Entry 3STV (X-ray diffraction, 2.20 A resolution); this record covers chains A and B.

# Chain A (and B)
Protein: Methylketone synthase 1
Organism: Lycopersicon hirsutum f. glabratum
Notes: chain B of this document is another copy of the same molecule, construct and numbering; everything in this record applies to it too
UniProtKB: E0YCS2 (E0YCS2_SOLHA); numbering as in UniProt (aligned over 1-265)
Sequence (267 residues; row label = number of the first residue in the row; numbers below 1 keep their minus sign (Gly-1 is residue -1)):
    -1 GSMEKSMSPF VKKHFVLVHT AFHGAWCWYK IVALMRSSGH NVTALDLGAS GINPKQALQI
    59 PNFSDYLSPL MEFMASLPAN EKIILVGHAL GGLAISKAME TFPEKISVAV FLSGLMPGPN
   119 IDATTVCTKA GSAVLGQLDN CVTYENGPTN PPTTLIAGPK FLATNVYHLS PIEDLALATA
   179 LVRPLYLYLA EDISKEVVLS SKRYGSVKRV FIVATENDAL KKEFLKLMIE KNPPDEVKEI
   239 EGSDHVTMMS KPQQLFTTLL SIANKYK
Not modelled in the structure: -1 to 7 (chain B: -1 to 5)
Differences from the reference sequence: expression tag (-1 to 0)
Small-molecule neighbours: (3S)-3-hydroxyoctanoic acid (3HO): Thr18, Ala19, Phe20, Ala87, Leu88, Leu113, Ala128, Gly129, Val132, Leu183, Leu185, His243
What the authors report for this chain:
  - binding site for (3S)-3-hydroxyoctanoic acid: His243
  - catalytic residues: Thr18, His243 (proposed by the authors, not directly observed)
  - mutagenesis - T18A, T18A/A87S, A19F, A19M, A19M/A128M, A87C, A87S/N215D, L88W/V132W, A128W, V132W, H243A: decreased catalytic activity
  - mutagenesis - A128M, N215A: unchanged catalytic activity
  - mutagenesis - A87S: increased catalytic activity
  - mutagenesis - A87C: abolished catalytic activity
  - mutagenesis - T18A/A87S, A87C: decreased stability
  - mutagenesis - N215D: decreased catalytic activity on thioesterase/decarboxylase
  - mutagenesis - A87S/N215D: unchanged catalytic activity on thioesterase
  - mutagenesis - L88W: unchanged catalytic activity on 3-ketomyristate
  - mutagenesis - L88W, C125W, G129W (44-fold): increased catalytic activity on 3-ketoheptanoate
  - mutagenesis - G129W: decreased binding to 3-ketomyristate
  - mutagenesis - G129W: increased binding to 3-ketoheptanoate
  - specificity-determining residues: Cys125, Gly129
  - mutagenesis - N215D: decreased catalytic activity (thioesterase/decarboxylase activity)

# How chain A and chain B interact
Residue-residue contacts (28; chain A residue first):
  Trp24(A) - Leu175(B)
  Trp24(A) - Leu179(B)  hydrophobic
  Tyr27(A) - Tyr27(B)
  Tyr27(A) - Glu171(B)
  Tyr27(A) - Ala174(B)
  Tyr27(A) - Leu175(B)  hydrophobic
  Ala31(A) - Glu171(B)
  Arg34(A) - Thr177(B)
  Ser35(A) - Ile170(B)
  Ile50(A) - Ala178(B)
  Ile50(A) - Leu179(B)
  Ile50(A) - Val180(B)
  Ile50(A) - Arg181(B)
  Pro52(A) - Gln54(B)  hydrogen bond (backbone-side chain)
  Gln54(A) - Pro52(B)
  Gln54(A) - Gln54(B)
  Ile170(A) - Ala31(B)  hydrophobic
  Glu171(A) - Tyr27(B)
  Glu171(A) - Ala31(B)
  Ala174(A) - Tyr27(B)
  Leu175(A) - Trp24(B)
  Leu175(A) - Tyr27(B)  hydrophobic
  Leu175(A) - Leu175(B)  hydrophobic
  Ala178(A) - Ile50(B)
  Leu179(A) - Trp24(B)  hydrophobic
  Leu179(A) - Ile50(B)
  Leu179(A) - Leu179(B)  hydrophobic
  Val180(A) - Ile50(B)
Interface residues without a listed pair, chain A (22 interface residues in all): Ala23, Lys28, Val30, Asp44, Gly49, Thr177, Arg181
Interface residues without a listed pair, chain B (22 interface residues in all): Lys28, Val30, Arg34, Ser35, Asp44, Gly49, Asp172

# In short
Chain A and chain B each contribute 22 residues to their interface, with 1 hydrogen bond. The hydrogen-bonded
pair is Pro52(A)-Gln54(B). Bound to chain A: (3S)-3-hydroxyoctanoic acid. From the paper: catalytic residues
Thr18(A) and His243(A); T18A, T18A/A87S and A19F of chain A, among others, reduce catalytic activity; 18
substitutions were tested in all.
Chain A and chain B are both Methylketone synthase 1 (Lycopersicon hirsutum f. glabratum); the structure,
Crystal Structure of tomato Methylketone Synthase I complexed with 3-hydroxyoctanoate, was determined by X-ray
diffraction (same publication as 3STT, 3STU, 3STW, 3STX and 3STY).
